8RJF - chains A and B of the 6 polymer chains in the assembly; structure by electron microscopy, 3.10 A resolution.

[Chain A (and B)]
Molecule: Pilus assembly ATPase CpaF
Organism: Caulobacter vibrioides NA1000
Notes: chain B of this document is another copy of the same molecule, construct and numbering; everything in this record applies to it too
UniProtKB: A0A0H3CDS2 (A0A0H3CDS2_CAUVN); residue numbers follow UniProt; this construct covers 80-501
Sequence (424 residues; numbered 80 to 503; the number before each row is that of its first residue):
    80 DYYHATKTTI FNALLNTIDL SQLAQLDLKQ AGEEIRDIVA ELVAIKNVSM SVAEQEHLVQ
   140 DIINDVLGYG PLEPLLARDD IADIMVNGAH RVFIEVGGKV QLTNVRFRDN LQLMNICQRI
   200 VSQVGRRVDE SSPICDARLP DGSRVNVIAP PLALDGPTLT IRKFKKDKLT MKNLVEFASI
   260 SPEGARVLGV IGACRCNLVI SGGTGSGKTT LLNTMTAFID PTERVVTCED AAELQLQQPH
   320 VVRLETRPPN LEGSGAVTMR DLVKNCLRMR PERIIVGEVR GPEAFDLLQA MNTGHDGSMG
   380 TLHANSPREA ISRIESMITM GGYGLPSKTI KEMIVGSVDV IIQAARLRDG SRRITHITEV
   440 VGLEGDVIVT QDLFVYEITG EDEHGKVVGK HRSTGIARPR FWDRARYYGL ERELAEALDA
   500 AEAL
Construct notes: expression tag (502-503)
Metal / ion sites: Mg2+: Thr288 (together with ADP)
Ligand contacts: ADP: Leu248, Leu253, Phe256, Ser258, Gly282, Gly284, Ser285, Gly286, Lys287, Thr288, Thr289, Glu312, Glu357, Arg431
From the paper describing this entry:
  - binding site for the ligand ADP: Arg223, Lys287
  - conformationally variable residues (side-chain flip): His382
  - catalytic residues: Glu357
  - catalytic residues: Arg347 (proposed by the authors, not directly observed)

[How chain A and chain B interact]
Residue-residue contacts - 51 pairs, chain A then chain B:
  Asp162(A) - Arg349(B)  salt bridge
  Met164(A) - Arg303(B)
  Met164(A) - Arg349(B)
  Asn166(A) - Arg303(B)  hydrogen bond
  Asn166(A) - His319(B)  hydrogen bond
  Asn166(A) - Val321(B)
  Arg170(A) - Pro318(B)  hydrogen bond (side chain-backbone)
  Phe172(A) - Pro318(B)
  Phe172(A) - His319(B)
  Glu174(A) - Arg349(B)  salt bridge
  Val179(A) - Thr301(B)
  Val179(A) - Arg349(B)
  Glu209(A) - Arg326(B)  hydrogen bond (backbone-side chain)
  Ser210(A) - Arg326(B)
  Pro212(A) - Arg326(B)
  Ile213(A) - Asn344(B)
  Asp215(A) - Arg347(B)
  Asn225(A) - Asn344(B)  hydrogen bond
  Asn225(A) - Met348(B)
  Ile227(A) - Asn344(B)
  Ile227(A) - Met348(B)  hydrophobic
  Leu231(A) - Arg322(B)
  Leu231(A) - Leu323(B)
  Leu231(A) - Glu324(B)  hydrogen bond (backbone-backbone)
  Leu231(A) - Arg326(B)
  Leu231(A) - Val336(B)  hydrophobic
  Leu231(A) - Leu341(B)  hydrophobic
  Ala232(A) - Arg322(B)
  Leu233(A) - Arg217(B)
  Leu233(A) - Ala311(B)  hydrophobic
  Leu233(A) - Arg322(B)  hydrogen bond (backbone-backbone)
  Leu233(A) - Glu324(B)
  Asp234(A) - Val320(B)
  Asp234(A) - Arg322(B)  salt bridge
  Thr237(A) - Val321(B)
  Thr239(A) - Arg303(B)  hydrogen bond
  Thr239(A) - Met348(B)
  Arg241(A) - Arg347(B)
  Thr283(A) - Asn371(B)
  Thr283(A) - Thr372(B)
  Thr283(A) - Gly373(B)
  Pro327(A) - Arg347(B)
  Leu330(A) - Asp340(B)
  His382(A) - Asn371(B)
  Met399(A) - Gly403(B)
  Met399(A) - Leu404(B)  hydrophobic
  Arg427(A) - Asp482(B)
  Arg427(A) - Arg485(B)
  Arg427(A) - Tyr486(B)
  Gly429(A) - Tyr486(B)
  Glu460(A) - Arg485(B)  salt bridge
Also at the interface, not in a pair above, chain A (33 interface residues in all): Pro230, Arg359, Asp428, Gly464
Also at the interface, not in a pair above, chain B (29 interface residues in all): Gln368, Tyr402

[Summary]
The interface between chain A and chain B involves 33 residues on one side and 29 on the other; the contacts
include 8 hydrogen bonds and 4 salt bridges. Polar contacts include Asp162(A)-Arg349(B), Glu174(A)-Arg349(B)
and Asp234(A)-Arg322(B). From the paper: catalytic residues Glu357(A) and Arg347(A); a binding site for the
ligand ADP at Arg223(A) and Lys287(A).
Chain A and chain B are both Pilus assembly ATPase CpaF (Caulobacter vibrioides NA1000); the structure,
TadA/CpaF with ADP, was determined by electron microscopy together with 8RKD from the same study.
